Entry 1CDW (X-ray diffraction, 1.90 A resolution); this record covers chains B and A of the 3 polymer chains in the assembly.

Chain B:
Molecule: 16-nt DNA strand
Sequence (16 nucleotides; row label = number of the first residue in the row):
     1 CTGCTATAAA AGGCTG

Chain A:
Molecule: Protein (tata binding protein (tbp))
Source organism: Homo sapiens
UniProt: P20226 (TBP_HUMAN); residues 155-333 here correspond to UniProt positions 159-337 (UniProt number = residue number + 4)
Chain sequence (179 residues; numbered 155 to 333; the number before each row is that of its first residue):
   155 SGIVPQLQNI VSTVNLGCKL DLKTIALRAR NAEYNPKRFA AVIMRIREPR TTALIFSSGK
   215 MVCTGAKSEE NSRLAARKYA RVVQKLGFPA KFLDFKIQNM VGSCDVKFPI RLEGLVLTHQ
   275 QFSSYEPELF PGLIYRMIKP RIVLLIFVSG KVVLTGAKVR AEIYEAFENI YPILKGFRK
Construct notes: conflict Asn-225 (Gln229 in P20226)
UniProt features mapped onto this chain:
  - binding site (DNA): Asn-163, Arg-199, Lys-214, Asn-253, Arg-290
From the paper describing this entry:
  - binding site for the 16-nt DNA strand (chain B): Phe-193, Phe-210, Ser-212, Lys-214, Asn-253, Phe-284, Arg-290, Thr-309, Gly-310, Lys-312
  - binding site for the 16-nt DNA strand: Asn-163, Arg-192, Arg-199, Arg-204, Thr-206, Gly-219, Lys-221, Phe-301, Ser-303, Lys-305
  - conformationally variable residues: Phe-193

Chain B / chain A interface:
Residue-residue contacts (33):
  DT5(B) / Leu-283(A)  phosphate contact
  DT5(B) / Phe-284(A)  base contact
  DA6(B) / Leu-283(A)  sugar contact
  DA6(B) / Phe-284(A)  base contact
  DA6(B) / Ile-288(A)  phosphate contact
  DA6(B) / Leu-299(A)  base contact
  DT7(B) / Ile-288(A)  sugar contact
  DT7(B) / Arg-290(A)  salt bridge to the phosphate
  DT7(B) / Val-297(A)  phosphate contact
  DT7(B) / Leu-299(A)  base contact
  DT7(B) / Thr-309(A)  base contact
  DA8(B) / Asn-253(A)  base contact
  DA8(B) / Val-255(A)  base contact
  DA8(B) / Arg-290(A)  salt bridge to the phosphate
  DA8(B) / Val-297(A)  sugar contact
  DA8(B) / Thr-309(A)  hydrogen bond to the base
  DA8(B) / Gly-310(A)  sugar contact
  DA9(B) / Val-165(A)  base contact
  DA9(B) / Gln-252(A)  sugar contact
  DA9(B) / Asn-253(A)  base contact
  DA10(B) / Val-165(A)  base contact
  DA10(B) / Val-216(A)  base contact
  DA10(B) / Gln-252(A)  sugar contact
  DA11(B) / Leu-208(A)  base contact
  DA11(B) / Phe-210(A)  sugar contact
  DA11(B) / Ser-212(A)  phosphate contact
  DA11(B) / Lys-214(A)  phosphate contact
  DA11(B) / Val-216(A)  sugar contact
  DG12(B) / Phe-193(A)  base contact
  DG12(B) / Phe-210(A)  sugar contact
  DG12(B) / Ser-212(A)  hydrogen bond to the phosphate
  DG12(B) / Lys-214(A)  phosphate contact
  DG13(B) / Ala-194(A)  sugar contact
Other interface residues (no listed pair), chain A (21 interface residues in all): Thr-167, Lys-312

Summary:
9 residues of chain B face 21 of chain A across their interface, with 2 hydrogen bonds and 2 salt bridges.
Polar contacts include DA8(B)/Thr-309(A), DG12(B)/Ser-212(A) and DT7(B)/Arg-290(A). The paper reports a
binding site for the 16-nt DNA strand (chain B) at Phe-193(A), Phe-210(A) and Ser-212(A) among others; a
binding site for the 16-nt DNA strand at Asn-163(A), Arg-192(A) and Arg-199(A) among others.
Chain B is a 16-nt DNA strand and chain A is Protein (tata binding protein (tbp)) (Homo sapiens); the
structure, Human tbp core domain complexed with DNA, was determined by X-ray diffraction.
